Entry 5JSU (X-ray diffraction, 1.40 A resolution); this record covers chains A and B.

[Chain A]
Molecule: Periplasmic [NiFeSe] hydrogenase, small subunit
Organism: Desulfovibrio vulgaris str. Hildenborough
Notes: EC 1.12.7.2
Reference sequence: Q72AS4 (Q72AS4_DESVH); residues -33 to 283 here correspond to UniProt positions 1-317 (UniProt number = residue number + 34)
Amino-acid sequence (317 residues; numbered -33 to 283; the number before each row is that of its first residue; numbers below 1 keep their minus sign (Met-33 is residue -33)):
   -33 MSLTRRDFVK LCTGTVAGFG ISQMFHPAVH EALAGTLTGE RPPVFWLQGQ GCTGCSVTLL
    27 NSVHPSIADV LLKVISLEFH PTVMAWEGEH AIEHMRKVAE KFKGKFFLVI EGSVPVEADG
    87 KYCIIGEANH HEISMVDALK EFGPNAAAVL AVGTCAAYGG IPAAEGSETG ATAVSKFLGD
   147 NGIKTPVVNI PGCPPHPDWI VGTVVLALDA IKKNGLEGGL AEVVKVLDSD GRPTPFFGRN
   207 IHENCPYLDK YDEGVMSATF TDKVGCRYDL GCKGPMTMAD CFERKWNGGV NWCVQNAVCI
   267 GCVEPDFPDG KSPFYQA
Disordered / not traced: -33 to 0
Metal / ion sites: 4Fe-4S cluster Fe site 1: Cys18, Cys21, Cys121, Cys159; oxygen-damaged SF4 Fe: Cys18, Glu77, Cys121, Cys159; 4Fe-4S cluster Fe site 2: His208, Cys211, Cys232, Cys238; 4Fe-4S cluster Fe site 3: Cys247, Cys259, Cys265, Cys268
Small-molecule neighbours:
  - oxygen-damaged SF4 / 4Fe-4S cluster: Gly17, Cys18, Thr19, Gly20, Cys21, Glu77, Gly78, Val118, Gly119, Thr120, Cys121, Gly158, Cys159, Pro160, Pro161
  - 4Fe-4S cluster (SF4), molecule 1: Ile207, His208, Cys211, Tyr213, Leu214, Tyr217, Cys232, Arg233, Tyr234, Cys238, Gly240, Pro241, Val260
  - 4Fe-4S cluster (SF4), molecule 2: Ile207, Thr243, Ala245, Cys247, Trp252, Trp258, Cys259, Cys265, Ile266, Gly267, Cys268, Val269

[Chain B]
Molecule: Periplasmic [NiFeSe] hydrogenase, large subunit, selenocysteine-containing
Organism: Desulfovibrio vulgaris str. Hildenborough
Notes: EC 1.12.7.2
Reference sequence: Q72AS3 (Q72AS3_DESVH); aligned to UniProt positions 12-510 over residues 12-510 (the alignment contains insertions or deletions, so no single offset holds)
Amino-acid sequence (508 residues; each row starts with the number of its first residue):
     4 WSHPQFEKGA TGRTTIAIDP VTRIEGHLKA EVVVENGKVV DARLSGGMYR GFETILRGRD
    64 PRDASQIVQR IC
    75 CGVCPTAHST ASVLALDEAF GAKVPNNGRI TRNLIFGANY LQSHILHFYH LSAQDFVQGP
   135 DTAPFVPRFP KSDLRLSKEL NKAGVDQYIE ALEVRRICHE MVALFGGRMP HVQGQVVGGA
   195 TEIPTKEKLV EYAARFKKVR DFVEQKYVPV VYTIGSKYKD MFKVGQGFKA ALCVGAFPLD
   255 NSGKKHLFMP GVYAKGKDMP FDPSKIKEYV KYSWFAEETT GLNYKEGKTI PAPDKAGAYS
   315 FVKAPRYDGL SLEVGPLARM WVNNPELSPV GKKLLKDLFG ISAKKFRDLG EEAAFSLMGR
   375 HVARAEETYY MLGAIEGWLK EIKAGEDTVV MPAVPASAEG TGFTEAPRGS LLHYVKVKDS
   435 KIDNYQIVSA SLWNCNPRDD MGQRGAVEEA LIGIPVDDIQ NPVNVARLIR AFDPCLGCAV
   495 HVLHAESGKV AVIEVK
Disordered / not traced: 4-13, 496-510
Differences from the reference sequence: expression tag (4-11); engineered mutation Cys489 (Sec in Q72AS3)
Modified positions: Cys75 (S-oxy cysteine; CSX); Cys489 (3-sulfinoalanine; CSD)
Metal / ion sites: Fe2+: Glu56, Ile441, His495; carbonmonoxide-(dicyano) iron Fe: Cys78, Cys492 (together with hydrosulfuric acid); Ni2+: Cys78, Cys489, Cys492
Small-molecule neighbours:
  - carbonmonoxide-(dicyano) iron (FCO): Cys75, Cys75, Cys78, His82, Ala420, Pro421, Arg422, Leu425, Ser443, Ala444, Ser445, Cys489, Cys492
  - hydrosulfuric acid (H2S): Cys78, Pro79, Thr80, Ala81, Phe110, Asn113, Pro421
  - hydrosulfuric acid: Cys75, Val77, Cys78, Arg422, Cys489, Cys492

[Chain A / chain B interface]
Pairs across the interface - 177 pairs, chain A then chain B:
  Arg7(A) - Thr136(B)  hydrogen bond
  Gln14(A) - His30(B)  hydrogen bond (backbone-side chain)
  Gly15(A) - His30(B)  hydrogen bond (backbone-side chain)
  Gly15(A) - Met51(B)
  Gln16(A) - Met51(B)
  Gln16(A) - Tyr52(B)  hydrogen bond (side chain-backbone)
  Gln16(A) - Arg53(B)
  Gly17(A) - Met51(B)
  Gly17(A) - Arg53(B)
  Cys18(A) - Glu28(B)
  Cys18(A) - Arg53(B)
  Cys18(A) - Arg73(B)
  Cys18(A) - Ile74(B)
  Cys18(A) - Cys75(B)
  Cys18(A) - Cys75(B)
  Cys18(A) - Gly76(B)  hydrogen bond (backbone-backbone)
  Cys18(A) - His185(B)
  Thr19(A) - Glu28(B)  hydrogen bond
  Gly20(A) - Gly76(B)
  Gly20(A) - Pro184(B)
  Val23(A) - Gly76(B)
  Val23(A) - Val77(B)  hydrophobic
  Val23(A) - Arg169(B)
  Val23(A) - His173(B)
  Val23(A) - Pro184(B)  hydrophobic
  Leu26(A) - Leu120(B)  hydrophobic
  Leu26(A) - Arg169(B)
  Asn27(A) - Arg169(B)  hydrogen bond
  Asn27(A) - Arg170(B)
  Asn27(A) - His173(B)  hydrogen bond
  Asn27(A) - Met183(B)  hydrogen bond (side chain-backbone)
  Ser28(A) - Arg170(B)
  Ile33(A) - Leu166(B)  hydrophobic
  Ala34(A) - Leu166(B)  hydrophobic
  Leu37(A) - Pro138(B)
  Leu38(A) - Thr136(B)
  Ser42(A) - Ala137(B)
  Leu43(A) - Ala137(B)
  Leu43(A) - Pro138(B)
  Glu44(A) - Ala137(B)
  Pro47(A) - Thr25(B)
  Pro47(A) - Arg26(B)  hydrogen bond (backbone-backbone)
  Thr48(A) - Arg26(B)
  Thr48(A) - Ile27(B)
  Thr48(A) - Leu125(B)
  Val49(A) - Arg26(B)
  Val49(A) - Gln128(B)  hydrogen bond (backbone-side chain)
  Met50(A) - Thr25(B)
  Met50(A) - Arg26(B)  hydrogen bond (backbone-side chain)
  Met50(A) - Pro138(B)
  Ala51(A) - Arg26(B)  hydrogen bond (backbone-side chain)
  Ala51(A) - Gln128(B)
  Ala51(A) - Pro138(B)  hydrogen bond (backbone-backbone)
  Ala51(A) - Phe139(B)
  Ala51(A) - Arg142(B)
  Trp52(A) - Thr25(B)  hydrogen bond (backbone-side chain)
  Trp52(A) - Pro141(B)
  Trp52(A) - Arg142(B)
  Trp52(A) - Phe143(B)
  Glu53(A) - Ile21(B)
  Glu53(A) - Pro23(B)
  Glu53(A) - Thr25(B)
  Glu53(A) - Phe143(B)
  Glu53(A) - Ala480(B)
  Glu53(A) - Arg484(B)  salt bridge
  Gly54(A) - Ile21(B)
  Gly54(A) - Asp22(B)
  Gly54(A) - Pro23(B)  hydrogen bond (backbone-backbone)
  Glu55(A) - Asp22(B)
  His56(A) - Phe143(B)
  Ile58(A) - Pro23(B)
  His60(A) - Pro141(B)
  Ala84(A) - Pro307(B)  hydrophobic
  Lys87(A) - Pro307(B)
  Lys87(A) - Asp308(B)  salt bridge
  Lys87(A) - Phe315(B)
  Tyr88(A) - Gly50(B)
  Tyr88(A) - Met51(B)
  Tyr88(A) - Tyr52(B)  hydrogen bond (backbone-backbone)
  Tyr88(A) - Pro305(B)
  Tyr88(A) - Pro307(B)
  Tyr88(A) - Phe315(B)  hydrophobic
  Cys89(A) - His30(B)
  Cys89(A) - Gly50(B)
  Cys89(A) - Met51(B)  hydrophobic
  Ile90(A) - Asp22(B)
  Ile90(A) - His30(B)
  Ile90(A) - Gly50(B)  hydrogen bond (backbone-backbone)
  Ile91(A) - Asp22(B)
  Ile91(A) - Pro23(B)
  Ile91(A) - His30(B)
  Gly92(A) - Asp22(B)
  Gly92(A) - Pro23(B)
  Glu93(A) - Ala20(B)
  Glu93(A) - Asp22(B)  hydrogen bond (backbone-backbone)
  Glu93(A) - Lys32(B)  salt bridge
  Ile127(A) - Phe55(B)  hydrophobic
  Ile127(A) - Ile58(B)
  Ile127(A) - Ile70(B)  hydrophobic
  Ile127(A) - Arg73(B)
  Ala130(A) - Arg62(B)
  Glu131(A) - Ile58(B)
  Glu131(A) - Arg62(B)  hydrogen bond (backbone-side chain)
  Gly132(A) - Thr57(B)  hydrogen bond (backbone-side chain)
  Gly132(A) - Ile58(B)
  Ser133(A) - Ile58(B)
  Glu134(A) - Pro305(B)
  Thr135(A) - Tyr52(B)
  Cys159(A) - Arg73(B)  hydrogen bond (backbone-side chain)
  Cys159(A) - Arg182(B)  hydrogen bond (backbone-side chain)
  Cys159(A) - His185(B)
  Pro160(A) - Arg182(B)  hydrogen bond (backbone-side chain)
  Pro160(A) - Pro184(B)
  Pro160(A) - His185(B)
  Ala224(A) - Met405(B)
  Thr225(A) - Val403(B)
  Thr225(A) - Met405(B)
  Phe226(A) - Val190(B)  hydrophobic
  Phe226(A) - Thr195(B)
  Phe226(A) - Met405(B)  hydrophobic
  Thr227(A) - Ala194(B)
  Thr227(A) - Thr195(B)
  Thr227(A) - Ile197(B)
  Thr227(A) - Asp401(B)  hydrogen bond
  Thr227(A) - Thr402(B)
  Thr227(A) - Val403(B)
  Lys229(A) - Thr195(B)  hydrogen bond (side chain-backbone)
  Leu236(A) - Met405(B)  hydrophobic
  Trp252(A) - Gly181(B)
  Trp252(A) - Arg182(B)
  Asn253(A) - His173(B)
  Asn253(A) - Glu174(B)
  Asn253(A) - Ala177(B)
  Asn253(A) - Arg182(B)
  Asn253(A) - Met183(B)  hydrogen bond (side chain-backbone)
  Gly254(A) - Glu174(B)
  Val256(A) - Glu174(B)
  Val256(A) - Ala177(B)  hydrophobic
  Val256(A) - Leu178(B)  hydrophobic
  Val256(A) - Lys202(B)
  Val256(A) - Arg209(B)
  Asn257(A) - Ala177(B)  hydrogen bond (side chain-backbone)
  Asn257(A) - Leu178(B)  hydrogen bond (side chain-backbone)
  Asn257(A) - Gly181(B)
  Asn257(A) - Glu196(B)  hydrogen bond
  Asn257(A) - Lys202(B)
  Trp258(A) - Gly181(B)  hydrogen bond (backbone-backbone)
  Cys259(A) - Arg182(B)
  Cys259(A) - Gln187(B)  hydrogen bond
  Gln261(A) - Glu196(B)  hydrogen bond
  Gln261(A) - Lys202(B)
  Asn262(A) - Phe179(B)  hydrogen bond (side chain-backbone)
  Asn262(A) - Gly180(B)
  Asn262(A) - Gly181(B)  hydrogen bond (side chain-backbone)
  Asn262(A) - Gln187(B)
  Asn262(A) - Gly188(B)  hydrogen bond (side chain-backbone)
  Asn262(A) - Thr195(B)  hydrogen bond (backbone-side chain)
  Asn262(A) - Glu196(B)  hydrogen bond
  Ala263(A) - Gln187(B)
  Ala263(A) - Thr195(B)
  Val264(A) - Gln187(B)  hydrogen bond (backbone-side chain)
  Ile266(A) - Gln69(B)
  Ile266(A) - Arg73(B)
  Ile266(A) - Gln187(B)
  Cys268(A) - Arg182(B)
  Pro274(A) - Ile70(B)  hydrophobic
  Asp275(A) - Arg62(B)  salt bridge
  Ser278(A) - Asp66(B)
  Pro279(A) - Asp63(B)
  Pro279(A) - Asp66(B)
  Phe280(A) - Asp66(B)  hydrogen bond (backbone-side chain)
  Phe280(A) - Gln69(B)
  Phe280(A) - Ile70(B)  hydrophobic
  Tyr281(A) - Arg65(B)
  Tyr281(A) - Gln69(B)
  Tyr281(A) - Val190(B)
  Gln282(A) - Arg65(B)  hydrogen bond
Also at the interface, not in a pair above, chain A (79 interface residues in all): Thr24, Val29, Phe45, Pro128, Phe273
Also at the interface, not in a pair above, chain B (78 interface residues in all): Gly29, His124, Val140, Pro144, Ile163, Thr303

[Summary]
79 residues of chain A and 78 residues of chain B are in contact, with 41 hydrogen bonds and 4 salt bridges.
Among the polar pairs are Glu53(A)-Arg484(B), Lys87(A)-Asp308(B) and Glu93(A)-Lys32(B). Ligands of chain A:
4Fe-4S cluster and oxygen-damaged SF4 / 4Fe-4S cluster.
Here chain A is Periplasmic [NiFeSe] hydrogenase, small subunit and chain B is Periplasmic [NiFeSe]
hydrogenase, large subunit, selenocysteine-containing, both from Desulfovibrio vulgaris str. Hildenborough.
Entry 5JSU (The 3D structure of the U489C variant of [NiFeSe] hydrogenase from Desulfovibrio vulgaris
Hildenborough in the ...) was determined by X-ray diffraction, deposited together with 5JSH, 5JSK, 5JSY and
5JT1.
